Entry 6C96 (electron microscopy, 3.40 A resolution); this record covers chains A and B.

# Chain A (and B)
Molecule: Two pore calcium channel protein 1
From: Mus musculus
Notes: chain B of this document is another copy of the same molecule, construct and numbering; everything in this record applies to it too
UniProt: Q9EQJ0 (TPC1_MOUSE); numbering as in UniProt (aligned over 1-817)
Chain sequence (825 residues; row label = number of the first residue in the row):
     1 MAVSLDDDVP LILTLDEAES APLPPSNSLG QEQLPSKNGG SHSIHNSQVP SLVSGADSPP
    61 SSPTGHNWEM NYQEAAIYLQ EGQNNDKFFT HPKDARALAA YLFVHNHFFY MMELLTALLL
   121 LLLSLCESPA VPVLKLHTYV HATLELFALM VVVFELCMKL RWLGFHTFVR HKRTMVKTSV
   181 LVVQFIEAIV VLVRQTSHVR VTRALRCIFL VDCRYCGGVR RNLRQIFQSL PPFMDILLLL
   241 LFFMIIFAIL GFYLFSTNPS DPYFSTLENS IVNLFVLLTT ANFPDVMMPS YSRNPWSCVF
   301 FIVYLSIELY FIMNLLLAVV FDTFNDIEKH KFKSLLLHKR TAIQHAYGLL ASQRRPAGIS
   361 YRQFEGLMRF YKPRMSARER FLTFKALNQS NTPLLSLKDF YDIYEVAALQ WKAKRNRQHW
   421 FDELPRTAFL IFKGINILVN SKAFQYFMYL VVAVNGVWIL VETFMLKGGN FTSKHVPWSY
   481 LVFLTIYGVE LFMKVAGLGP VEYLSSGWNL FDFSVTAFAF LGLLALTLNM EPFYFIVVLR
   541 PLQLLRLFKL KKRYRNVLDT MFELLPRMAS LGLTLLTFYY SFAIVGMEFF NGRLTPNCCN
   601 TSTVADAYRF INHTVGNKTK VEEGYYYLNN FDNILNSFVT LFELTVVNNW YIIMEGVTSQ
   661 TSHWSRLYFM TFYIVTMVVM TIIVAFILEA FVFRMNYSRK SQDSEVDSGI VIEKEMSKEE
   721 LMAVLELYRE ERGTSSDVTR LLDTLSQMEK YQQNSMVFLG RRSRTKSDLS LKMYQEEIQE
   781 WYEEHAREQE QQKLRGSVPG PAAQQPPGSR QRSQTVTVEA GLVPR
Not modelled in the structure: 1-65, 702-708, 796-825
Covalent attachments: N-acetylglucosamine (NAG) linked to Asn-600, Asn-612
Construct notes: expression tag (818-825)
Swiss-Prot annotation at these positions:
  - glycosylation: Asn-470 (N-linked (GlcNAc...) asparagine)
Reported in the primary citation:
  - self-association interface (contacts with another copy of this molecule): Leu-317, Phe-321, Val-684, Leu-688
  - post-translational modification sites: Asn-600, Asn-612
  - specificity-determining residues: Asn-649
  - specificity-determining residues: Asn-85, Lys-87 (proposed by the authors, not directly observed)

# Interface between chain A and chain B
Pairs across the interface (116):
  Asp-235(A) with Lys-551(B); Arg-553(B), salt bridge; Tyr-554(B), hydrogen bond (backbone-side chain)
  Leu-238(A) with Tyr-554(B)
  Leu-239(A) with Phe-548(B), hydrophobic; Tyr-554(B), hydrophobic
  Phe-242(A) with Pro-541(B); Leu-545(B), hydrophobic
  Ile-246(A) with Leu-542(B), hydrophobic
  Ile-249(A) with Phe-471(B), hydrophobic; Val-538(B), hydrophobic; Pro-541(B), hydrophobic
  Leu-250(A) with Leu-539(B), hydrophobic
  Phe-252(A) with Gly-468(B)
  Tyr-253(A) with Phe-471(B); Tyr-534(B); Val-538(B), hydrophobic
  Ser-260(A) with Tyr-625(B), hydrogen bond
  Thr-280(A) with Val-646(B); Asn-648(B), hydrogen bond (backbone-side chain)
  Ala-281(A) with Asn-648(B), hydrogen bond (backbone-side chain)
  Asn-282(A) with Asn-648(B)
  Phe-283(A) with Glu-643(B); Val-646(B), hydrophobic
  Pro-284(A) with Tyr-626(B), hydrophobic
  Asp-285(A) with Tyr-626(B), hydrogen bond; Asn-649(B)
  Met-287(A) with Val-639(B), hydrophobic; Glu-643(B)
  Met-288(A) with Tyr-625(B), hydrophobic; Asn-629(B); Glu-643(B)
  Tyr-291(A) with Asn-636(B), hydrogen bond; Val-639(B)
  Ser-292(A) with Tyr-625(B)
  Ile-302(A) with Phe-642(B), hydrophobic
  Leu-305(A) with Val-646(B), hydrophobic
  Leu-309(A) with Val-646(B), hydrophobic
  Tyr-310(A) with Met-568(B), hydrogen bond (side chain-backbone); Leu-571(B); Gly-572(B); Ile-683(B), hydrophobic
  Phe-311(A) with Leu-565(B), hydrophobic; Met-568(B), hydrophobic
  Asn-314(A) with Val-684(B); Ile-687(B)
  Leu-315(A) with Val-557(B), hydrophobic; Met-561(B), hydrophobic
  Leu-317(A) with Val-684(B), hydrophobic
  Ala-318(A) with Phe-691(B)
  Val-319(A) with Val-557(B), hydrophobic; Phe-691(B), hydrophobic
  Phe-321(A) with Val-692(B), hydrophobic
  Asp-322(A) with Met-695(B); Arg-699(B), salt bridge
  Asp-326(A) with Arg-699(B), salt bridge
  Gly-468(A) with Phe-252(B)
  Phe-471(A) with Ile-249(B), hydrophobic; Tyr-253(B)
  Tyr-534(A) with Tyr-253(B)
  Val-538(A) with Ile-249(B), hydrophobic; Tyr-253(B), hydrophobic
  Leu-539(A) with Leu-250(B), hydrophobic
  Pro-541(A) with Phe-242(B); Ile-249(B), hydrophobic
  Leu-542(A) with Ile-246(B), hydrophobic
  Leu-545(A) with Phe-242(B), hydrophobic
  Phe-548(A) with Leu-239(B), hydrophobic
  Lys-551(A) with Asp-235(B)
  Arg-553(A) with Asp-235(B), salt bridge
  Tyr-554(A) with Asp-235(B), hydrogen bond (side chain-backbone); Leu-238(B); Leu-239(B), hydrophobic
  Val-557(A) with Leu-315(B), hydrophobic; Val-319(B), hydrophobic
  Met-561(A) with Leu-315(B), hydrophobic
  Leu-565(A) with Phe-311(B), hydrophobic
  Met-568(A) with Tyr-310(B), hydrogen bond (backbone-side chain); Phe-311(B), hydrophobic
  Leu-571(A) with Tyr-310(B)
  Gly-572(A) with Tyr-310(B)
  Asp-606(A) with Asp-606(B)
  Tyr-625(A) with Ser-260(B), hydrogen bond; Met-288(B), hydrophobic; Ser-292(B)
  Tyr-626(A) with Pro-284(B); Asp-285(B), hydrogen bond
  Asn-629(A) with Met-288(B)
  Asn-636(A) with Tyr-291(B), hydrogen bond
  Val-639(A) with Met-287(B), hydrophobic; Tyr-291(B)
  Phe-642(A) with Ile-302(B), hydrophobic
  Glu-643(A) with Phe-283(B); Met-287(B); Met-288(B)
  Val-646(A) with Thr-280(B); Phe-283(B), hydrophobic; Leu-305(B), hydrophobic; Leu-309(B), hydrophobic
  Asn-648(A) with Thr-280(B), hydrogen bond (side chain-backbone); Ala-281(B), hydrogen bond (side chain-backbone); Asn-282(B); Asn-648(B), hydrogen bond
  Asn-649(A) with Asp-285(B)
  Ile-683(A) with Tyr-310(B), hydrophobic
  Val-684(A) with Asn-314(B); Leu-317(B), hydrophobic
  Ile-687(A) with Asn-314(B)
  Leu-688(A) with Leu-317(B), hydrophobic; Leu-688(B), hydrophobic
  Phe-691(A) with Ala-318(B); Val-319(B), hydrophobic
  Val-692(A) with Phe-321(B), hydrophobic
  Met-695(A) with Asp-322(B)
  Arg-699(A) with Asp-322(B), salt bridge; Asp-326(B), salt bridge
Also at the interface, not in a pair above, chain A (87 interface residues in all): Pro-231, Pro-232, Ile-236, Phe-243, Leu-267, Pro-289, Cys-298, Lys-329, Thr-472, Lys-474, Glu-531, Leu-544, Leu-558, Glu-623, Leu-628, Lys-700, Glu-777
Also at the interface, not in a pair above, chain B (87 interface residues in all): Pro-231, Pro-232, Ile-236, Phe-243, Leu-267, Pro-289, Cys-298, Lys-329, Thr-472, Lys-474, Glu-531, Leu-544, Leu-558, Glu-623, Leu-628, Lys-700, Glu-777

# Overview
The chain A/chain B interface involves 87 residues from each chain, with 15 hydrogen bonds and 6 salt bridges.
Polar pairs include Asp-235(A)/Arg-553(B), Asp-322(A)/Arg-699(B) and Asp-326(A)/Arg-699(B).
N-acetylglucosamine is covalently linked to Asn-600(A) and Asn-612(A). From the paper: specificity
determinants Asn-649(A), Asn-85(A) and Lys-87(A); modification sites Asn-600(A) and Asn-612(A).
Both chains are Two pore calcium channel protein 1 (Mus musculus). Entry 6C96 (Cryo-EM structure of mouse TPC1
channel in the apo state) was determined by electron microscopy.
